PDB entry 4XT1 | X-ray diffraction, 2.89 A resolution | chains A and C of the 3 polymer chains in the assembly

# Chain A
Molecule: G-protein coupled receptor homolog US28
UniProt: P69332 (US28_HCMVA); numbering as in UniProt (aligned over 1-354)
Amino-acid sequence (362 residues; row label = number of the first residue in the row; numbers below 1 keep their minus sign (Asp-7 is residue -7)):
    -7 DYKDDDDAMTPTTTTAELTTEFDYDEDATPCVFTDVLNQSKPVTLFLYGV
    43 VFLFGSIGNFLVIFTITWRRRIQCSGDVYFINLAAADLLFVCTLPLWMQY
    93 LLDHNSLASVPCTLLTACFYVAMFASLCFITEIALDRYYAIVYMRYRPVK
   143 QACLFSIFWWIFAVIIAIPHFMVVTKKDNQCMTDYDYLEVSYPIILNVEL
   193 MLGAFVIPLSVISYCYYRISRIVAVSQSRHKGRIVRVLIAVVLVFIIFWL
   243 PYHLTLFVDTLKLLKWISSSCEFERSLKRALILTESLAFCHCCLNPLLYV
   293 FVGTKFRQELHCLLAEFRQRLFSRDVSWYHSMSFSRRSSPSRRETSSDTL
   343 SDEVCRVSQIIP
Unresolved in the structure: -7 to 14, 96-100, 311-354
Construct notes: expression tag (-7 to 0)
Curated features (UniProtKB/Swiss-Prot):
  - glycosylation: Asn30 (N-linked (GlcNAc...) asparagine)
  - natural variant: Glu18 to Asp19 (sequence variant, change not given here; In strain: Isolate clinical VHL/E), Phe25 (F25L: In strain: Isolate clinical VHL/E), Arg267 (R267K: In strain: Isolate clinical VHL/E), Val346 (V346A: In strain: Isolate clinical VHL/E)
Disulfides: Cys23-Cys263, Cys104-Cys173
Small-molecule neighbours: succinic acid (SIN): Leu119, Cys120, Thr123, Trp151, Phe154, Gly195, Ile199, Pro200
From the paper describing this entry:
  - conformationally variable residues (helix shift, side-chain flip): Arg129, Tyr291
  - contacts within the chain: Glu124-Trp151 (hydrogen bond), Arg129-Tyr208 (hydrogen bond), Tyr208-Tyr291 (water-mediated contact), Ile122-Tyr291 (water-mediated contact)

# Chain C
Molecule: nanobody 7
Source organism: Vicugna pacos
Notes: antibody fragment or engineered binder
Amino-acid sequence (134 residues; row label = number of the first residue in the row; numbers below 1 keep their minus sign (Gly-3 is residue -3)):
    -3 GPGSQVQLVESGGGLVRPGGSLRLSCAASGSIFTIYAMGWYRQAPGKQRE
    47 LVARITFGGDTNYADSVKGRFTISRDNAKNAVYLQMNSLKPEDTAVYYCN
    97 AEETIVEEADYWGQGTQVTVSSRAAAHHHHHHHH
Unresolved in the structure: -3 to 0, 117-130
Disulfides: Cys22-Cys95

# How chain A and chain C interact
Contacting residue pairs - 47 pairs, chain A then chain C:
  Gln65(A) with Arg50(C)
  Cys66(A) with Tyr32(C), hydrophobic
  Arg129(A) with Ile101(C)
  Ile133(A) with Phe29(C); Thr30(C)
  Met136(A) with Ala74(C), hydrophobic
  Tyr138(A) with Ile31(C); Phe53(C); Gly54(C); Asn73(C)
  Pro140(A) with Gly54(C); Asp56(C)
  Val141(A) with Asp56(C), hydrogen bond (backbone-side chain)
  Ile214(A) with Phe29(C), hydrophobic
  Val215(A) with Thr30(C)
  Ser218(A) with Ser27(C); Phe29(C)
  Gln219(A) with Gln1(C); Val2(C); Gly26(C); Ser27(C), hydrogen bond (backbone-backbone)
  Ser220(A) with Ile28(C); Thr30(C); Glu99(C), hydrogen bond; Tyr107(C), hydrogen bond
  Arg221(A) with Asp106(C), salt bridge; Tyr107(C), hydrogen bond (backbone-side chain)
  His222(A) with Glu99(C); Val102(C); Glu104(C), salt bridge; Asp106(C), salt bridge; Tyr107(C)
  Arg225(A) with Val102(C), hydrogen bond (side chain-backbone); Glu104(C), salt bridge
  Ile226(A) with Thr30(C); Glu99(C); Ile101(C), hydrophobic; Val102(C), hydrophobic
  Val229(A) with Ile101(C), hydrophobic
  Leu230(A) with Ile101(C), hydrophobic
  Gly295(A) with Val102(C); Glu103(C)
  Thr296(A) with Val102(C), hydrogen bond (backbone-backbone); Glu103(C), hydrogen bond (side chain-backbone); Glu104(C), hydrogen bond
  Lys297(A) with Glu103(C), hydrogen bond (backbone-backbone)
  Phe298(A) with Glu103(C)
Other interface residues (no listed pair), chain A (26 interface residues in all): Arg139, Ile211, Val294
Other interface residues (no listed pair), chain C (23 interface residues in all): Thr100

# Overview
Chain A and chain C form an interface of 26 and 23 residues respectively; the contacts include 10 hydrogen
bonds and 4 salt bridges. Polar pairs include Arg221(A)-Asp106(C), His222(A)-Glu104(C) and
His222(A)-Asp106(C). Ligands of chain A: succinic acid. The paper reports conformational variability at
Arg129(A) and Tyr291(A); contacts within the chain involving Glu124(A), Trp151(A) and Tyr208(A) among others.
Here chain A is G-protein coupled receptor homolog US28 and chain C is nanobody 7 (Vicugna pacos). Entry 4XT1
(Structure of a nanobody-bound viral GPCR bound to human chemokine CX3CL1) was determined by X-ray diffraction
(same publication as 4XT3).
